PDB entry 4IW6 | X-ray diffraction, 1.98 A resolution | chains B and D of the 4 polymer chains in the assembly

== Chain B ==
Protein: Estrogen receptor
Organism: Homo sapiens
Notes: fragment: Ligand-binding Domain
UniProtKB: P03372 (ESR1_HUMAN); residues 303-549 here = UniProt positions 303-549
Amino-acid sequence (247 residues; numbered 303 to 549; the number before each row is that of its first residue):
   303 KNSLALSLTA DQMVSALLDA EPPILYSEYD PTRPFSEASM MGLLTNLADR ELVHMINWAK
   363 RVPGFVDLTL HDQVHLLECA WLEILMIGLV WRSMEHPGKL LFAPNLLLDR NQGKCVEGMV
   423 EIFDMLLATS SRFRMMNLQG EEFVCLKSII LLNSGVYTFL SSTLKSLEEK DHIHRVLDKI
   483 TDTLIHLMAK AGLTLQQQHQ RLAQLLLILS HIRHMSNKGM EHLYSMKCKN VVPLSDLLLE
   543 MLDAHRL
Not modelled in the structure: 303-304, 415-417, 462-467, 549
Construct notes: engineered mutation S537 (Tyr in P03372)
Small-molecule neighbours: 1GU (4-[2-(but-3-en-1-yl)-7-(trifluoromethyl)-2H-indazol-3-yl]benzene-1,3-diol): M343, L346, T347, L349, A350, E353, W383, L384, L387, M388, L391, R394, F404, M421, I424, F425, L428, G521, H524, L525, L536, L540

== Chain D ==
Protein: Nuclear receptor coactivator 2
Notes: fragment: Receptor-interacting peptide
UniProtKB: Q15596 (NCOA2_HUMAN); residue numbers follow UniProt; this construct covers 687-696
Amino-acid sequence (10 residues; row label = number of the first residue in the row):
   687 HKILHRLLQD
Not modelled in the structure: 687

== How chain B and chain D interact ==
Pairs across the interface (22):
  I358(B) with L690(D), hydrophobic; L693(D), hydrophobic; L694(D), hydrophobic
  K362(B) with L693(D), hydrogen bond (side chain-backbone); L694(D), hydrogen bond (side chain-backbone); D696(D)
  L372(B) with H691(D); Q695(D)
  Q375(B) with L694(D)
  V376(B) with L690(D); H691(D); L694(D), hydrophobic
  L379(B) with L690(D), hydrophobic; L694(D), hydrophobic
  E380(B) with K688(D), salt bridge; L690(D)
  D538(B) with I689(D)
  L539(B) with I689(D); L690(D)
  E542(B) with K688(D); I689(D), hydrogen bond (side chain-backbone)
  M543(B) with L690(D), hydrophobic
Interface residues without a listed pair, chain B (12 interface residues in all): F367

== In short ==
Chain B and chain D form an interface of 12 and 8 residues respectively, with 3 hydrogen bonds and 1 salt
bridge. Among the polar pairs are E380(B)-K688(D), K362(B)-L693(D) and K362(B)-L694(D). Ligands of chain B:
compound 1GU.
Here chain B is Estrogen receptor (Homo sapiens) and chain D is Nuclear receptor coactivator 2. Entry 4IW6
(Crystal Structure of the Estrogen Receptor alpha Ligand-binding Domain in Complex with Constrained
WAY-derivative, 7b) was determined by X-ray diffraction together with 4IU7, 4IUI, 4IV2, 4IV4, 4IVW, 4IVY and 3
further entries from the same study.
